6Y1D - chains A and B; structure by X-ray diffraction, 1.38 A resolution.

[Chain A]
Molecule: 14-3-3 protein sigma
Organism: Homo sapiens
Reference sequence: P31947 (1433S_HUMAN); residue numbers follow UniProt; this construct covers 1-231
Chain sequence (236 residues; each row starts with the number of its first residue; numbers below 1 keep their minus sign (Gly-4 is residue -4)):
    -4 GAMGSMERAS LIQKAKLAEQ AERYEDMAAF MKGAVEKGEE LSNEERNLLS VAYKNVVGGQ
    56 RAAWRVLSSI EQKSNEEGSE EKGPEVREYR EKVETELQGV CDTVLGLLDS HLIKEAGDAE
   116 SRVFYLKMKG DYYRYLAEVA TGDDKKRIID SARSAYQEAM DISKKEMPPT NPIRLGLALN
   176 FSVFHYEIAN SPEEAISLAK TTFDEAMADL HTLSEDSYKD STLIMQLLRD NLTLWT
Disordered / not traced: -4
Sequence notes: expression tag (-4 to 0); engineered mutation Asn38 (Cys in P31947)
Bound ions: Mg2+: Glu75, Glu161

[Chain B]
Molecule: Estrogen related receptor gamma phosphopeptide
Chain sequence (10 residues; each row starts with the number of its first residue; note: 1 number in that range is skipped by the numbering (no residue carries it; nothing is unmodelled there)):
   174 KRRRKSCQA
   184 X
Disordered / not traced: 174
Modified / non-standard residues: Ser179 (phosphoserine; SEP); NH2 (amino group) at position 184
Glycans and other covalent adducts: covalent link Ala182-NH2_184
From the paper describing this entry:
  - post-translational modification sites: Ser179
  - contacts within the chain: Arg176-Arg177

[How chain A and chain B interact]
Contacting residue pairs (31):
  Ser45(A) - NH2_184(B)  hydrogen bond (side chain-backbone)
  Val46(A) - Ala182(B)
  Val46(A) - NH2_184(B)
  Lys49(A) - Cys180(B)
  Lys49(A) - Ala182(B)
  Asn50(A) - Ala182(B)
  Arg56(A) - Arg176(B)
  Arg56(A) - Arg177(B)
  Arg56(A) - Ser179(B)
  Arg60(A) - Arg176(B)
  Lys122(A) - Cys180(B)  hydrogen bond
  Arg129(A) - Arg177(B)
  Arg129(A) - Ser179(B)
  Tyr130(A) - Ser179(B)
  Gly171(A) - Cys180(B)
  Leu174(A) - Lys178(B)
  Leu174(A) - Ser179(B)
  Leu174(A) - Cys180(B)
  Asn175(A) - Ser179(B)
  Asn175(A) - Cys180(B)  hydrogen bond (side chain-backbone)
  Val178(A) - Arg177(B)
  Val178(A) - Lys178(B)
  Glu182(A) - Arg177(B)  salt bridge
  Leu218(A) - Gln181(B)
  Leu222(A) - Lys178(B)
  Leu222(A) - Gln181(B)
  Asp225(A) - Lys178(B)  salt bridge
  Asn226(A) - Arg177(B)
  Asn226(A) - Lys178(B)  hydrogen bond (side chain-backbone)
  Leu229(A) - Arg175(B)
  Leu229(A) - Arg177(B)
Interface residues without a listed pair, chain A (22 interface residues in all): Glu133, Ile219, Trp230
Interface features reported in the paper:
  - pairs named by the authors: Arg56(A)-Ser179(B), Arg129(A)-Ser179(B), Tyr130(A)-Ser179(B) (hydrogen bond), Asn175(A)-Cys180(B) (backbone contact), Glu182(A)-Arg177(B), Asp225(A)-Lys178(B), Asn226(A)-Lys178(B) (backbone contact)
  - interface residues, chain B: Cys180(B)

[In short]
The interface between chain A and chain B involves 22 residues on one side and 9 on the other, with 4 hydrogen
bonds and 2 salt bridges. Polar contacts include Glu182(A)-Arg177(B), Asp225(A)-Lys178(B) and
Ser45(A)-NH2_184(B). The authors report contacts between Arg56(A) and Ser179(B), Arg129(A) and Ser179(B) and
Glu182(A) and Arg177(B) among others; a hydrogen bond between Tyr130(A) and Ser179(B); backbone contacts
between Asn175(A) and Cys180(B) and Asn226(A) and Lys178(B). From the paper: the interface residue Cys180(B);
a modification site at Ser179(B).
Here chain A is 14-3-3 protein sigma (Homo sapiens) and chain B is Estrogen related receptor gamma
phosphopeptide. Entry 6Y1D (Binary complex of 14-3-3 sigma (C38N) with the Estrogen Related Receptor gamma
(DBD) phosphopeptide) was determined by X-ray diffraction, deposited together with 6XXC, 6XY5, 6Y18, 6Y3W and
6Y58.
